Entry 8VCJ (electron microscopy, 3.32 A resolution); this record covers chains E and F of the 11 polymer chains in the assembly.

== Chain E (and F) ==
Name: Transposon Tn7 transposition protein TnsC
Source organism: Escherichia coli
Notes: chain F of this document is another copy of the same molecule, construct and numbering; everything in this record applies to it too
UniProtKB: P05846 (TNSC_ECOLX); residues 1-503 here = UniProt positions 1-503
Chain sequence (523 residues; each row starts with the number of its first residue):
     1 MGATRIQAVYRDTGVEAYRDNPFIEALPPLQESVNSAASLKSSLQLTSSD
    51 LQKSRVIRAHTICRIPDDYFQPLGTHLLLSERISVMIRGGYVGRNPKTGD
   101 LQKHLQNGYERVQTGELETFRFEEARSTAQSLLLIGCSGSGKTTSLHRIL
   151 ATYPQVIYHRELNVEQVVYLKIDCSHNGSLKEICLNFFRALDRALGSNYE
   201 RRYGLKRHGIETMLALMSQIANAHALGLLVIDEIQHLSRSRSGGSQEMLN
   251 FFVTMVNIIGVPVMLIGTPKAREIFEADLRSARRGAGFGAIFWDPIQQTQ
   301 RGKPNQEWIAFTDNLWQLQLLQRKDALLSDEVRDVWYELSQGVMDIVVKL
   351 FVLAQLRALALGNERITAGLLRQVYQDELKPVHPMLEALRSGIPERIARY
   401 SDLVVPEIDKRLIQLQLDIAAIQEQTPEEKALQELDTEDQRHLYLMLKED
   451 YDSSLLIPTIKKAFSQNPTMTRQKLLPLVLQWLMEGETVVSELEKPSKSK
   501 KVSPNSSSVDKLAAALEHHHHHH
Not modelled in the structure: 1-3, 486-523 (chain F: 1-2, 406-523)
Sequence notes: engineered mutation Gly2 (Ser in P05846); expression tag (504-523)

== Interface between chain E and chain F ==
Pairs across the interface (77):
  Gly14(E) - Ile57(F)
  Val15(E) - Ile57(F)  hydrophobic
  Val15(E) - His60(F)
  Ala17(E) - Arg64(F)
  Tyr18(E) - His60(F)
  Leu30(E) - Ile57(F)  hydrophobic
  Leu30(E) - His60(F)
  Gln31(E) - Val56(F)
  Arg82(E) - Leu353(F)
  Arg82(E) - Glu378(F)  salt bridge
  Ser84(E) - His60(F)
  Val85(E) - His60(F)
  Val92(E) - Arg64(F)
  Leu101(E) - Thr4(F)
  Gln102(E) - Thr4(F)
  Gln102(E) - Arg5(F)  hydrogen bond (side chain-backbone)
  Leu105(E) - Thr4(F)
  Leu105(E) - Ile6(F)  hydrophobic
  Gln106(E) - Ile6(F)
  Gln106(E) - Gln7(F)  hydrogen bond (side chain-backbone)
  Tyr109(E) - Ile6(F)  hydrophobic
  Tyr109(E) - Gln7(F)
  Tyr109(E) - Val9(F)
  Tyr109(E) - Ala26(F)  hydrogen bond (side chain-backbone)
  Tyr109(E) - Leu27(F)
  Gln113(E) - Val9(F)  hydrogen bond (side chain-backbone)
  Gln113(E) - Arg11(F)  hydrogen bond (backbone-side chain)
  Gln113(E) - Leu27(F)
  Gln113(E) - Pro29(F)
  Thr114(E) - Arg11(F)
  Glu118(E) - Gln31(F)  hydrogen bond (backbone-side chain)
  Glu118(E) - Asn35(F)  hydrogen bond
  Thr119(E) - Ser39(F)
  Phe120(E) - Thr152(F)
  Arg121(E) - Ala151(F)
  Phe122(E) - Ala151(F)  hydrogen bond (backbone-backbone)
  Phe122(E) - Thr152(F)
  Phe122(E) - Pro154(F)
  Glu123(E) - Ala151(F)
  Ala125(E) - His147(F)
  Arg126(E) - Asp67(F)  salt bridge
  Thr128(E) - Asp67(F)  hydrogen bond
  Arg207(E) - Lys206(F)  hydrogen bond (backbone-side chain)
  Ile210(E) - His176(F)
  Glu211(E) - Ser175(F)
  Glu211(E) - His176(F)  salt bridge
  Glu211(E) - Glu182(F)
  Thr212(E) - Glu182(F)
  Ala215(E) - Arg189(F)
  Asn250(E) - His176(F)
  Asn250(E) - His236(F)
  Thr254(E) - His176(F)
  Thr254(E) - His236(F)
  Asn257(E) - Glu233(F)  hydrogen bond
  Ile258(E) - Asp173(F)
  Arg272(E) - Lys380(F)
  Glu276(E) - Pro381(F)
  Glu276(E) - Tyr400(F)
  Ala277(E) - Tyr400(F)
  Asp278(E) - Asp402(F)
  Leu279(E) - Ser138(F)
  Leu279(E) - Met385(F)  hydrophobic
  Leu279(E) - Asp402(F)  hydrogen bond (backbone-side chain)
  Arg280(E) - Gln235(F)
  Arg280(E) - His236(F)
  Arg280(E) - Asp402(F)  hydrogen bond (backbone-side chain)
  Ala282(E) - Pro381(F)  hydrophobic
  Ala282(E) - Val382(F)
  Ala282(E) - Met385(F)  hydrophobic
  Arg283(E) - Gly139(F)
  Arg283(E) - Asp345(F)  salt bridge
  Arg284(E) - Ser138(F)
  Arg284(E) - Glu233(F)  salt bridge
  Gly287(E) - Lys349(F)
  Phe288(E) - Lys349(F)
  Ala290(E) - Glu378(F)
  Phe292(E) - Lys380(F)
Also at the interface, not in a pair above, chain E (59 interface residues in all): Glu32, Glu81, Glu110, Val112, Leu214, Gly243, Glu247, Phe251, Val253, Ala286, Gly289
Also at the interface, not in a pair above, chain F (58 interface residues in all): Ala8, Glu25, Pro28, Lys53, Ala59, Thr61, Cys63, Tyr153, Gln155, Tyr169, Asn177, Arg241, Lys270, Asp377, Pro384, Ser401

== In short ==
59 residues of chain E and 58 residues of chain F are in contact, with 13 hydrogen bonds and 5 salt bridges.
Among the polar pairs are Arg82(E)-Glu378(F), Arg126(E)-Asp67(F) and Glu211(E)-His176(F).
Both chains are Transposon Tn7 transposition protein TnsC (Escherichia coli). Entry 8VCJ (CryoEM structure of
the TnsC(1-503)-TnsD(1-318)-DNA complex in a 7:2:1 stoichiometry from E. coli Tn7 bound to ...) was determined
by electron microscopy, deposited together with 8GLU, 8GLW, 8GLX and 8VCT.
